PDB entry 8QZ8 | electron microscopy, 3.13 A resolution | chains A and C of the 5 polymer chains in the assembly

# Chain A
Name: Polymerase acidic protein (PA-like)
From: Tilapia lake virus
UniProtKB: A0A142I7Z3 (A0A142I7Z3_9VIRU); residue numbers follow UniProt; this construct covers 1-419
Sequence (419 residues; row label = number of the first residue in the row):
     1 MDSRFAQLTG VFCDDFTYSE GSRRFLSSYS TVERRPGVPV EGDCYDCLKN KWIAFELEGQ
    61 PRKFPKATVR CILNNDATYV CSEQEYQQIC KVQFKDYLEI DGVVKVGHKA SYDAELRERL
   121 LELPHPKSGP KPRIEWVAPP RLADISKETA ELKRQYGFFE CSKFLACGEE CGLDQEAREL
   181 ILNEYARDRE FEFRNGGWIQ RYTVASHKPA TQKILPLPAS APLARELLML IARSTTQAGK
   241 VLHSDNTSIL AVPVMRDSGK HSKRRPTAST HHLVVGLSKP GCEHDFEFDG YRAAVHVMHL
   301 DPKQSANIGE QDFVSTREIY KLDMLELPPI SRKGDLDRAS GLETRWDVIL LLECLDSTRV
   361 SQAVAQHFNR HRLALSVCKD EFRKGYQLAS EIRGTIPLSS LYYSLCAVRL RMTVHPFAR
Unresolved in the structure: 418-419
Ion coordination: Zn2+: Cys161, Cys282, His284, His296

# Chain C
Name: RNA-dependent RNA polymerase
From: Tilapia lake virus
UniProtKB: A0A7G3S745 (A0A7G3S745_9VIRU); numbering as in UniProt (aligned over 1-457)
Sequence (478 residues; row label = number of the first residue in the row):
     1 MSQFGKSFKG RTEVTITEYR SHTVKDVHRS LLTADKSLRK SFCFRNALNQ FLDKDLPLLP
    61 IRPKLESRVA VKKSKLRSQL SFRPGLTQEE AIDLYNKGYD GDSVSGALQD RVVNEPVAYS
   121 SADNDKFHRG LAALGYTLAD RAFDTCESGF VRAIPTTPCG FICCGPGSFK DSLGFVIKIG
   181 EFWHMYDGFQ HFVAVEDAKF LASKSPSFWL AKRLAKRLNL VPKEDPSVAA AECPCKKVWE
   241 ASFARAPTAL DPFGGRAFCD QGWVYHRDVG YATANHISQE TLFQQALSVR NLGPQGSANV
   301 SGSIHTALDR LRAAYSRGTP ASRSILQGLA NLITPVGENF ECDLDKRKLN IKALRSPERY
   361 ITIEGLVVNL DDVVRGFYLD KAKVTVLSRS KWMGYEDLPQ KPPNGTFYCR KRKAMLLISC
   421 SPGTYAKKRK VAVQEDRFKD MRVENFREVA ENMDLNQGSG SENLYFQGHH HHHHHHHH
Unresolved in the structure: 1, 429-478
Differences from the reference sequence: conflict Lys391 (Arg in A0A7G3S745); expression tag (458-478)
Ion coordination: Zn2+ site 1: Cys146, Cys159, Cys163, Cys164; Zn2+ site 2: His184, His191, Cys233, Cys235
Reported in the primary citation:
  - binding site for Template vRNA_S loop: Asp102, Gly106

# Chain A / chain C interface
Contacting residue pairs (22; chain A residue first):
  Thr31(A) with Ile16(C)
  Pro36(A) with Tyr95(C), hydrophobic
  Gly37(A) with Ile92(C)
  Pro39(A) with Ile92(C)
  Glu41(A) with Phe200(C); Lys223(C)
  Lys63(A) with Ala198(C); Lys199(C)
  Phe64(A) with Ala198(C)
  Pro65(A) with Asp197(C); Ala198(C); Phe200(C), hydrophobic; Lys223(C)
  Lys66(A) with Asp197(C), hydrogen bond (backbone-side chain)
  Ala232(A) with Lys36(C)
  Arg233(A) with Lys36(C), hydrogen bond (backbone-side chain)
  Thr236(A) with Leu32(C); Lys36(C)
  Gln237(A) with Lys36(C), hydrogen bond
  Ala268(A) with Leu31(C)
  Lys303(A) with Leu31(C)
  Ala306(A) with Thr33(C)
Interface residues without a listed pair, chain A (21 interface residues in all): Val40, Thr235, Ser269, Pro302, Glu310
Interface residues without a listed pair, chain C (15 interface residues in all): Ala34, Arg39, Asn96

# In short
The interface between chain A and chain C involves 21 residues on one side and 15 on the other; the contacts
include 3 hydrogen bonds. Among the polar pairs are Lys66(A)-Asp197(C), Arg233(A)-Lys36(C) and
Gln237(A)-Lys36(C). Cys161(A), Cys282(A), His284(A) and His296(A) form the Zn2+ site. The paper reports a
binding site for Template vRNA_S loop at Asp102(C) and Gly106(C).
Here chain A is Polymerase acidic protein (PA-like) and chain C is RNA-dependent RNA polymerase, both from
Tilapia lake virus. Entry 8QZ8 (Tilapia Lake Virus polymerase in vRNA pre-termination state (transcriptase
conformation)) was determined by electron microscopy (same publication as 8PSN, 8PSO, 8PSQ, 8PSS, 8PSU, 8PSX
and 6 further entries).
